6PAG - chains A and D of the 4 polymer chains in the assembly; structure by X-ray diffraction, 2.50 A resolution.

# Chain A
Molecule: HLA class I histocompatibility antigen, Cw-7 alpha chain
Source organism: Homo sapiens
UniProtKB: P10321 (1C07_HUMAN); residues 1-278 here correspond to UniProt positions 25-302 (UniProt number = residue number + 24)
Chain sequence (278 residues; row label = number of the first residue in the row):
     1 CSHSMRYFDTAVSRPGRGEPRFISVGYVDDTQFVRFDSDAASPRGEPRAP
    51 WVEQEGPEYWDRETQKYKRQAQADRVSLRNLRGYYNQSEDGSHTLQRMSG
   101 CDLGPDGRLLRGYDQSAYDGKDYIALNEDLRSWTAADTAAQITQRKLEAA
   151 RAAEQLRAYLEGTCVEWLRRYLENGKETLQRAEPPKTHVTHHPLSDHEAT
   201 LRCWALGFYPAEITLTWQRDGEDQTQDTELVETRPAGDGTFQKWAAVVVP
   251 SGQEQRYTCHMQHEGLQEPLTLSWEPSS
Disordered / not traced: 1
Disulfides: Cys101-Cys164, Cys203-Cys259

# Chain D
Molecule: Killer cell immunoglobulin-like receptor 2DL3
Source organism: Homo sapiens
UniProtKB: P43628 (KI2L3_HUMAN); residues 1-204 here correspond to UniProt positions 22-225 (UniProt number = residue number + 21)
Chain sequence (204 residues; row label = number of the first residue in the row):
     1 HEGVHRKPSLLAHPGPLVKSEETVILQCWSDVRFQHFLLHREGKFKDTLH
    51 LIGEHHDGVSKANFSIGPMMQDLAGTYRCYGSVTHSPYQLSAPSDPLDIV
   101 ITGLYEKPSLSAQPGPTVLAGESVTLSCSSRSSYDMYHLSREGEAHERRF
   151 SAGPKVNGTFQADFPLGPATHGGTYRCFGSFRDSPYEWSNSSDPLLVSVT
   201 GNPS
Disordered / not traced: 1-4, 82-85, 118-124, 143-146, 167-175, 196-204
UniProt features mapped onto this chain:
  - glycosylation (N-linked (GlcNAc...) asparagine): Asn63, Asn157, Asn190
Disulfides: Cys28-Cys79, Cys128-Cys177
From the paper describing this entry:
  - mutagenesis - F45A, L104A, Y105A, D135A, F181A, D183A: decreased binding to HLA-C03:04 tetramer
  - mutagenesis - F45A, L104A, S133A, D183A: unchanged binding to HLA class I histocompatibility antigen, Cw-7 alpha chain (chain A)

# Interface between chain A and chain D
Contacting residue pairs (24; chain A residue first):
  Arg69(A) with Glu21(D), salt bridge; Met70(D)
  Gln72(A) with Met70(D)
  Arg75(A) with Phe45(D); Asp72(D), salt bridge
  Val76(A) with Phe45(D), hydrophobic
  Arg79(A) with Lys44(D), hydrogen bond (side chain-backbone); Phe45(D)
  Asn80(A) with Lys44(D)
  Tyr84(A) with Asp183(D), hydrogen bond
  Ile142(A) with Asp183(D)
  Arg145(A) with Ser133(D); Asp135(D), salt bridge; Phe181(D)
  Lys146(A) with Tyr105(D); Phe181(D); Asp183(D), salt bridge
  Ala149(A) with Tyr105(D); Glu106(D), hydrogen bond (backbone-backbone); Ser132(D); Phe181(D), hydrophobic
  Ala150(A) with Leu104(D); Tyr105(D)
  Arg151(A) with Glu106(D), salt bridge
Also at the interface, not in a pair above, chain D (18 interface residues in all): Gly43, Gln71, Tyr134, Ser184, Glu187
Interface features reported in the paper:
  - residue pairs: Arg75(A)-Asp72(D), Ile142(A)-Asp183(D), Arg145(A)-Phe181(D)
  - hot spots on chain D (mutagenesis) - Y105A, F181A: abolished binding to HLA class I histocompatibility antigen, Cw-7 alpha chain (chain A)

# Overview
13 residues of chain A and 18 residues of chain D are in contact; the contacts include 3 hydrogen bonds and 5
salt bridges. Polar contacts include Arg69(A)-Glu21(D), Arg75(A)-Asp72(D) and Arg145(A)-Asp135(D). The authors
report contacts between Arg75(A) and Asp72(D), Ile142(A) and Asp183(D) and Arg145(A) and Phe181(D). The paper
reports that F45A, L104A and Y105A of chain D, among others, reduce binding to HLA-C03:04 tetramer; Y105A and
F181A of chain D abolish binding to HLA class I histocompatibility antigen, Cw-7 alpha chain (chain A); 7
substitutions were tested in all.
Chain A is HLA class I histocompatibility antigen, Cw-7 alpha chain and chain D is Killer cell
immunoglobulin-like receptor 2DL3, both from Homo sapiens; the structure, Killer cell immunoglobulin-like
receptor 2DL3 in complex with HLA-C*07:02, was determined by X-ray diffraction (same publication as 6PA1).
